PDB entry 4LLU | X-ray diffraction, 2.16 A resolution | chains A and B

== Chain A ==
Protein: PERTUZUMAB FAB Heavy chain
Organism: Homo sapiens
Notes: antibody fragment or engineered binder
Sequence (227 residues; numbered 1 to 221 plus 6 insertion-coded residues; the number before each row is that of its first residue; a row labelled like 82A-82C holds insertion residues (82A, then the next letters in order)):
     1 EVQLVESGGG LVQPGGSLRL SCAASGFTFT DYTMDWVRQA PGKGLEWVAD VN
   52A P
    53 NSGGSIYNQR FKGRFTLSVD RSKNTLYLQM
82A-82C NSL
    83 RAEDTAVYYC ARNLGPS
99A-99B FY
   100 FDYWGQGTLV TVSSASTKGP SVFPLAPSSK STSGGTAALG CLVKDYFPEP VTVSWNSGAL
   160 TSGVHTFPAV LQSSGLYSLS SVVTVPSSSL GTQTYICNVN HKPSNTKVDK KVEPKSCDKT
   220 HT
Unresolved in the structure: 215-221
Disulfides: Cys-22/Cys-92, Cys-140/Cys-196

== Chain B ==
Protein: Light chain CLAMBDA
Organism: Homo sapiens
Sequence (212 residues; row label = number of the first residue in the row):
     1 DIQMTQSPSS LSASVGDRVT ITCKASQDVS IGVAWYQQKP GKAPKLLIYS ASYRYTGVPS
    61 RFSGSGSGTD FTLTISSLQP EDFATYYCQQ YYIYPYTFGQ GTKVEIKGQP KAAPSVTLFP
   121 PSSEELQANK ATLVCLISDF YPGAVTVAWK ADSSPVKAGV ETTTPSKQSN NKYAASSYLS
   181 LTPEQWKSHR SYSCQVTHEG STVEKTVAPT EC
Unresolved in the structure: 211-212
Disulfides: Cys-23/Cys-88, Cys-135/Cys-194

== Interface between chain A and chain B ==
Residue-residue contacts (86; chain A residue first):
  Gln-39(A) / Gln-38(B)  hydrogen bond
  Gln-39(A) / Tyr-87(B)  hydrogen bond
  Lys-43(A) / Tyr-87(B)
  Leu-45(A) / Pro-44(B)  hydrophobic
  Leu-45(A) / Tyr-87(B)  hydrophobic
  Leu-45(A) / Phe-98(B)
  Trp-47(A) / Tyr-94(B)  hydrophobic
  Trp-47(A) / Pro-95(B)
  Trp-47(A) / Tyr-96(B)  hydrophobic
  Tyr-59(A) / Tyr-94(B)  hydrogen bond (backbone-side chain)
  Asn-60(A) / Tyr-94(B)
  Asn-60(A) / Pro-95(B)
  Gln-61(A) / Tyr-94(B)  hydrogen bond (backbone-side chain)
  Tyr-91(A) / Gln-38(B)  hydrogen bond
  Tyr-91(A) / Lys-42(B)  hydrogen bond (side chain-backbone)
  Tyr-91(A) / Ala-43(B)  hydrophobic
  Pro-98(A) / Tyr-91(B)
  Ser-99(A) / Tyr-91(B)
  Phe-99A(A) / Gln-89(B)  hydrogen bond (backbone-side chain)
  Phe-99A(A) / Tyr-91(B)  hydrogen bond (backbone-backbone)
  Phe-99A(A) / Tyr-96(B)
  Tyr-99B(A) / Ala-34(B)  hydrophobic
  Tyr-99B(A) / Tyr-36(B)
  Tyr-99B(A) / Leu-46(B)  hydrophobic
  Tyr-99B(A) / Tyr-49(B)
  Tyr-99B(A) / Gln-89(B)
  Tyr-99B(A) / Tyr-91(B)
  Phe-100(A) / Tyr-36(B)  hydrogen bond (backbone-side chain)
  Phe-100(A) / Leu-46(B)
  Phe-100(A) / Gln-89(B)
  Phe-100(A) / Phe-98(B)  hydrophobic
  Asp-101(A) / Leu-46(B)
  Asp-101(A) / Tyr-55(B)
  Tyr-102(A) / Tyr-55(B)
  Trp-103(A) / Tyr-36(B)  hydrophobic
  Trp-103(A) / Ala-43(B)  hydrophobic
  Trp-103(A) / Pro-44(B)  hydrogen bond (side chain-backbone)
  Gly-104(A) / Ala-43(B)
  Phe-122(A) / Ser-122(B)
  Phe-122(A) / Glu-125(B)
  Pro-123(A) / Ser-122(B)
  Pro-123(A) / Glu-124(B)
  Leu-124(A) / Phe-119(B)  hydrophobic
  Ala-125(A) / Phe-119(B)
  Lys-129(A) / Lys-205(B)  hydrogen bond (backbone-side chain)
  Ser-130(A) / Val-116(B)
  Ser-130(A) / Thr-117(B)
  Ser-130(A) / Leu-118(B)  hydrogen bond (backbone-backbone)
  Ser-130(A) / Lys-205(B)
  Thr-131(A) / Val-116(B)
  Thr-131(A) / Thr-117(B)
  Thr-131(A) / Lys-205(B)  hydrogen bond (backbone-side chain)
  Ser-132(A) / Ser-115(B)
  Ser-132(A) / Val-116(B)  hydrogen bond (side chain-backbone)
  Ser-132(A) / Val-203(B)
  Ala-137(A) / Phe-119(B)
  Leu-138(A) / Phe-119(B)
  Leu-141(A) / Thr-132(B)
  Leu-141(A) / Val-134(B)  hydrophobic
  Leu-141(A) / Tyr-178(B)  hydrophobic
  Lys-143(A) / Glu-125(B)
  Lys-143(A) / Thr-132(B)  hydrogen bond
  His-164(A) / Ser-138(B)
  His-164(A) / Gln-168(B)
  Phe-166(A) / Leu-136(B)  hydrophobic
  Phe-166(A) / Ile-137(B)
  Phe-166(A) / Ala-175(B)
  Phe-166(A) / Ser-176(B)
  Pro-167(A) / Thr-163(B)
  Pro-167(A) / Ser-166(B)
  Ala-168(A) / Thr-163(B)
  Val-169(A) / Glu-161(B)
  Val-169(A) / Thr-162(B)
  Val-169(A) / Thr-163(B)
  Val-169(A) / Tyr-178(B)  hydrophobic
  Leu-170(A) / Glu-161(B)
  Gln-171(A) / Glu-161(B)
  Ser-172(A) / Glu-161(B)  hydrogen bond (backbone-side chain)
  Ser-177(A) / Tyr-178(B)
  Leu-178(A) / Tyr-178(B)
  Ser-179(A) / Val-134(B)
  Ser-179(A) / Leu-136(B)
  Ser-179(A) / Tyr-178(B)  hydrogen bond
  Val-181(A) / Leu-136(B)  hydrophobic
  Lys-209(A) / Glu-124(B)  salt bridge
  Lys-214(A) / Pro-121(B)  hydrogen bond (side chain-backbone)
Other interface residues (no listed pair), chain A (49 interface residues in all): Val-37, Gly-44, Glu-46, Ile-58, Val-121, Gly-139
Other interface residues (no listed pair), chain B (46 interface residues in all): Tyr-92, Pro-114, Pro-120, Ser-123, Ala-174, Ser-180

== In short ==
Chain A and chain B form an interface of 49 and 46 residues respectively, with 18 hydrogen bonds and 1 salt
bridge. Among the polar pairs are Lys-209(A)/Glu-124(B), Gln-39(A)/Gln-38(B) and Gln-39(A)/Tyr-87(B).
Chain A is PERTUZUMAB FAB Heavy chain and chain B is Light chain CLAMBDA, both from Homo sapiens; the
structure, Structure of Pertuzumab Fab with light chain Clambda at 2.16A, was determined by X-ray diffraction
(same publication as 4LLW and 4LLY).
